PDB entry 4O2C | X-ray diffraction, 1.80 A resolution | chains A and B of the 3 polymer chains in the assembly

# Chain A
Protein: HLA class I histocompatibility antigen, B-39 alpha chain
From: Homo sapiens
Reference sequence: P30475 (1B39_HUMAN); residues 1-274 here correspond to UniProt positions 25-298 (UniProt number = residue number + 24)
Amino-acid sequence (274 residues; row label = number of the first residue in the row):
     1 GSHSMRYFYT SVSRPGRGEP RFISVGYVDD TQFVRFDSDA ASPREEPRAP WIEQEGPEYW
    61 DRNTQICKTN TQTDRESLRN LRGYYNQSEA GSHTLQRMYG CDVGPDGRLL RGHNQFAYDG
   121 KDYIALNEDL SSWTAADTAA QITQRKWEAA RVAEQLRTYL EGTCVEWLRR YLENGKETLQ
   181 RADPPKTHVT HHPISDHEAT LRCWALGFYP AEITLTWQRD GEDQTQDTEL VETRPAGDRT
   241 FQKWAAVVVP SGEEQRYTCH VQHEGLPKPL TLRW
Disulfides: C101-C164, C203-C259

# Chain B
Protein: Beta-2-microglobulin
From: Homo sapiens
Reference sequence: P61769 (B2MG_HUMAN); residues 1-99 here correspond to UniProt positions 21-119 (UniProt number = residue number + 20)
Amino-acid sequence (99 residues; numbered 1 to 99; the number before each row is that of its first residue):
     1 IQRTPKIQVY SRHPAENGKS NFLNCYVSGF HPSDIEVDLL KNGERIEKVE HSDLSFSKDW
    61 SFYLLYYTEF TPTEKDEYAC RVNHVTLSQP KIVKWDRDM
Swiss-Prot annotation at these positions:
  - modified residue: Q2 (Pyrrolidone carboxylic acid)
  - glycosylation: I1 (N-linked (Glc) (glycation) isoleucine), K19 (N-linked (Glc) (glycation) lysine), K41 (N-linked (Glc) (glycation) lysine), K48 (N-linked (Glc) (glycation) lysine), K58 (N-linked (Glc) (glycation) lysine), K91 (N-linked (Glc) (glycation) lysine), K94 (N-linked (Glc) (glycation) lysine)
Disulfides: C25-C80

# How chain A and chain B interact
Contacting residue pairs (54; chain A residue first):
  F8(A) with S55(B); F56(B), hydrophobic
  Y9(A) with F56(B)
  T10(A) with F56(B); F62(B)
  V12(A) with S33(B)
  V25(A) with D53(B); L54(B); S55(B)
  Y27(A) with S55(B); Y63(B), hydrogen bond
  Q32(A) with D53(B)
  R35(A) with D53(B), salt bridge
  R48(A) with D53(B), salt bridge
  Q96(A) with H31(B); F56(B); W60(B), hydrogen bond (side chain-backbone); F62(B)
  R97(A) with F56(B)
  M98(A) with F56(B), hydrophobic; K58(B); W60(B), hydrophobic
  Q115(A) with W60(B)
  F116(A) with W60(B)
  A117(A) with W60(B), hydrophobic
  D119(A) with I1(B); H31(B)
  G120(A) with R3(B), hydrogen bond (backbone-side chain); H31(B), hydrogen bond (backbone-side chain)
  K121(A) with I1(B)
  D122(A) with W60(B), hydrogen bond
  H192(A) with D98(B)
  R202(A) with D98(B), hydrogen bond (side chain-backbone)
  W204(A) with D98(B); M99(B)
  V231(A) with Q8(B)
  E232(A) with K6(B), salt bridge; Q8(B), hydrogen bond (backbone-side chain); Y26(B), hydrogen bond; S28(B), hydrogen bond
  T233(A) with Y26(B)
  R234(A) with Q8(B), hydrogen bond; Y10(B); M99(B), hydrogen bond (side chain-backbone)
  P235(A) with Y10(B), hydrogen bond (backbone-side chain); N24(B); Y26(B)
  A236(A) with R12(B), hydrogen bond (backbone-side chain); N24(B), hydrogen bond (backbone-side chain)
  G237(A) with R12(B), hydrogen bond (backbone-side chain)
  Q242(A) with Y10(B); S11(B), hydrogen bond (side chain-backbone); R12(B), hydrogen bond (side chain-backbone)
  W244(A) with M99(B), hydrogen bond (side chain-backbone)
Other interface residues (no listed pair), chain A (35 interface residues in all): R17, I23, T94, D238
Other interface residues (no listed pair), chain B (28 interface residues in all): H13, P32, D34, S57, D59, L65

# Overview
35 residues of chain A face 28 of chain B across their interface; the contacts include 18 hydrogen bonds and 3
salt bridges. Among the polar pairs are R35(A)-D53(B), R48(A)-D53(B) and E232(A)-K6(B).
Chain A is HLA class I histocompatibility antigen, B-39 alpha chain and chain B is Beta-2-microglobulin, both
from Homo sapiens; the structure, An Nt-acetylated peptide complexed with HLA-B*3901, was determined by X-ray
diffraction, deposited together with 4O2E and 4O2F.
